2I36 - chain A; structure by X-ray diffraction, 4.10 A resolution (low resolution: residue-level contacts below are approximate; hydrogen-bond / salt-bridge calls are withheld).

[Chain A]
Molecule: Rhodopsin
Organism: Bos taurus
Reference sequence: P02699 (OPSD_BOVIN); numbering as in UniProt (aligned over 1-348)
Chain sequence (349 residues; row label = number of the first residue in the row; numbering starts at 0):
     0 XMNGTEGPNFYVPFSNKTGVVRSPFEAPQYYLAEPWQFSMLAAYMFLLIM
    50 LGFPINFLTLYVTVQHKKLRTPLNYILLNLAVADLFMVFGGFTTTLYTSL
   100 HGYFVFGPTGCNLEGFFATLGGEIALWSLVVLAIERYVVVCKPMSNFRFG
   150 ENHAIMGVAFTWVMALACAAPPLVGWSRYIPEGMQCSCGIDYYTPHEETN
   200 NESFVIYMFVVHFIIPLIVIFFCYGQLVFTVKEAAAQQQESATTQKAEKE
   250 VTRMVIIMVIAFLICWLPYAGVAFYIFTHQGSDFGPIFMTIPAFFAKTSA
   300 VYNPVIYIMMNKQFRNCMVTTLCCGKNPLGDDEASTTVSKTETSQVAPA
Disordered / not traced: 327-348
Disulfides: Cys110-Cys187
Glycans and other covalent adducts: N-acetylglucosamine (NAG) linked to Asn2, Asn15; palmitic acid (PLM) linked to Cys323
Modified / non-standard residues: ACE (acetyl group) at position 0
From the paper describing this entry:
  - self-association interface (contacts with another copy of this molecule); pairs are residue here / residue on that copy: Met49-Met49 (hydrophobic contact), Tyr96-His100 (hydrogen bond), Met49
  - post-translational modification sites: Cys322, Cys323

[In short]
Covalently linked palmitic acid: at Cys323. N-acetylglucosamine is covalently linked to Asn2 and Asn15. From
the paper: modification sites Cys322 and Cys323; a self-association interface involving Met49, Tyr96 and
His100.
Chain A is Rhodopsin (Bos taurus); the structure, Crystal structure of trigonal crystal form of ground-state
rhodopsin, was determined by X-ray diffraction together with 2I35 and 2I37 from the same study.
